PDB entry 1F51 | X-ray diffraction, 3.00 A resolution | chains A and B of the 4 polymer chains in the assembly

[Chain A]
Protein: Sporulation initiation phosphotransferase B
From: Bacillus subtilis
Notes: EC 2.7.-.-
UniProtKB: P06535 (SP0B_BACSU); residue numbers follow UniProt; this construct covers 11-192
Amino-acid sequence (182 residues; numbered 11 to 192; the number before each row is that of its first residue):
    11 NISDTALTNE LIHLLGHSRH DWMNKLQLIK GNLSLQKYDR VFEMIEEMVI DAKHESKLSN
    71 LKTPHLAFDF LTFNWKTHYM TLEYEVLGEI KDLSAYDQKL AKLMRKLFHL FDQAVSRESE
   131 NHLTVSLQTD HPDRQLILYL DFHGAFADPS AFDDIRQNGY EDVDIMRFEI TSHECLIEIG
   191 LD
Unresolved in the structure: 11
Curated features (UniProtKB/Swiss-Prot):
  - modified residue: H30 (Phosphohistidine)

[Chain B]
Protein: Sporulation initiation phosphotransferase B
From: Bacillus subtilis
Notes: EC 2.7.-.-
UniProtKB: P06535 (SP0B_BACSU); residues 211-392 here correspond to UniProt positions 11-192 (UniProt number = residue number - 200)
Amino-acid sequence (182 residues; numbered 211 to 392; the number before each row is that of its first residue):
   211 NISDTALTNE LIHLLGHSRH DWMNKLQLIK GNLSLQKYDR VFEMIEEMVI DAKHESKLSN
   271 LKTPHLAFDF LTFNWKTHYM TLEYEVLGEI KDLSAYDQKL AKLMRKLFHL FDQAVSRESE
   331 NHLTVSLQTD HPDRQLILYL DFHGAFADPS AFDDIRQNGY EDVDIMRFEI TSHECLIEIG
   391 LD
Curated features (UniProtKB/Swiss-Prot):
  - modified residue: H230 (Phosphohistidine)

[How chain A and chain B interact]
Residue-residue contacts - 51 pairs, chain A then chain B:
  I12(A) with F278(B), hydrophobic
  T15(A) with P274(B); H275(B), hydrogen bond
  L17(A) with L217(B), hydrophobic
  T18(A) with P274(B); H275(B); F278(B)
  N19(A) with P274(B)
  E20(A) with L217(B)
  L21(A) with L217(B), hydrophobic; F278(B), hydrophobic
  I22(A) with S269(B); P274(B)
  L24(A) with L221(B), hydrophobic
  S28(A) with L225(B); S228(B)
  R29(A) with A262(B); E265(B), salt bridge; S266(B); S269(B)
  W32(A) with W232(B); M233(B), hydrophobic
  M33(A) with W232(B), hydrophobic; A262(B), hydrophobic
  L36(A) with W232(B), hydrophobic
  L43(A) with L243(B), hydrophobic; F252(B), hydrophobic
  Y48(A) with Y248(B), hydrophobic
  V51(A) with L243(B), hydrophobic
  F52(A) with K240(B); L243(B), hydrophobic; S244(B)
  I55(A) with I239(B), hydrophobic; K240(B)
  M58(A) with L236(B), hydrophobic
  A62(A) with R229(B); M233(B), hydrophobic
  E65(A) with L225(B); R229(B), salt bridge
  S66(A) with R229(B), hydrogen bond
  S69(A) with I222(B); R229(B)
  P74(A) with T218(B); N219(B); I222(B)
  A77(A) with I222(B), hydrophobic
  F78(A) with S213(B); T218(B); L221(B), hydrophobic
  T82(A) with L221(B)
  R115(A) with I212(B)
Other interface residues (no listed pair), chain A (39 interface residues in all): S13, D14, L25, I39, K40, S44, V59, H75, L81, W85
Other interface residues (no listed pair), chain B (36 interface residues in all): T215, E220, L224, V251, I255, M258, V259, A277, L281, W285

[In short]
39 residues of chain A and 36 residues of chain B are in contact; the contacts include 2 hydrogen bonds and 2
salt bridges. Among the polar pairs are R29(A)-E265(B), E65(A)-R229(B) and T15(A)-H275(B).
Both chains are Sporulation initiation phosphotransferase B (Bacillus subtilis). Entry 1F51 (A transient
interaction between two phosphorelay proteins trapped in a crystal lattice reveals the mechanism of ...) was
determined by X-ray diffraction.
